5S5K - chains B and F of the 6 polymer chains in the assembly; structure by X-ray diffraction, 2.41 A resolution.

Chain B:
Name: Tubulin beta-2B chain
Source organism: Bos taurus
UniProt: Q6B856 (TBB2B_BOVIN); the author numbering skips numbers that UniProt does not, so the offset changes along the chain: 1-42 = UniProt 1-42; 45-360 = UniProt 43-358; 369-455 = UniProt 359-445
Chain sequence (445 residues; row label = number of the first residue in the row; note: 10 numbers in that range are skipped by the numbering (no residue carries them; nothing is unmodelled there)):
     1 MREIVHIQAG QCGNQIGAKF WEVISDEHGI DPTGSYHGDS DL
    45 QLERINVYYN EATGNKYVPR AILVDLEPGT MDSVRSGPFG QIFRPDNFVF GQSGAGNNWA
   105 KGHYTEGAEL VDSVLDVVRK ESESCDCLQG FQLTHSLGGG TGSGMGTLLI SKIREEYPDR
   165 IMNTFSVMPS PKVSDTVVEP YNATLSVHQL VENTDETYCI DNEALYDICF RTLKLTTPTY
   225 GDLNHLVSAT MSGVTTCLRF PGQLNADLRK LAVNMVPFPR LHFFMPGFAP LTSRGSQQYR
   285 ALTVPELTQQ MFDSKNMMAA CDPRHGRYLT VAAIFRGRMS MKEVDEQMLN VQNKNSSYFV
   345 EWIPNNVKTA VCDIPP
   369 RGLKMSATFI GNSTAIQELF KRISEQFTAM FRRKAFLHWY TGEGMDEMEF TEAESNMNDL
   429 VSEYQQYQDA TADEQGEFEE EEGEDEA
Disordered / not traced: 279-280, 438-455
Curated features (UniProtKB/Swiss-Prot):
  - motif: Met1 to Ile4 (MREI motif)
  - binding site (GTP): Gln11, Glu71, Ser140, Gly144, Thr145, Gly146, Asn206, Asn228
  - binding site (Mg(2+)): Glu71
  - modified residue: Ser40 (Phosphoserine), Thr57 (Phosphothreonine), Lys60 (N6-acetyllysine), Ser174 (Phosphoserine), Thr287 (Phosphothreonine), Thr292 (Phosphothreonine), Arg320 (Omega-N-methylarginine), Glu448 (5-glutamyl polyglutamate)
  - cross-link (Glycyl lysine isopeptide (Lys-Gly)): Lys60 (interchain with G-Cter in ubiquitin), Lys326 (interchain with G-Cter in ubiquitin)
Bound ions: Mg2+: Gln11 (together with GDP); Ca2+: Glu113 (shared with 1 residue of chain C)
Residues lining bound ligands:
  - GDP (guanosine-5'-diphosphate): Gly10, Gln11, Cys12, Gln15, Ile16, Asp69, Ala99, Asn101, Ser140, Gly142, Gly143, Gly144, Thr145, Gly146, Ser147, Val171, Pro173, Val177, Asp179, Glu183, Asn206, Leu209, Tyr224, Leu227, Asn228
  - S6V (1-[2-(2-oxidanylidenepyrrolidin-1-yl)ethyl]-3-phenyl-urea): Gly100, Lys105, Trp407

Chain F:
Name: Tubulin-Tyrosine Ligase
Source organism: Gallus gallus
UniProt: E1BQ43 (E1BQ43_CHICK); residues 1-378 here = UniProt positions 1-378
Chain sequence (384 residues; row label = number of the first residue in the row):
     1 MYTFVVRDEN SSVYAEVSRL LLATGQWKRL RKDNPRFNLM LGERNRLPFG RLGHEPGLVQ
    61 LVNYYRGADK LCRKASLVKL IKTSPELSES CTWFPESYVI YPTNLKTPVA PAQNGIRHLI
   121 NNTRTDEREV FLAAYNRRRE GREGNVWIAK SSAGAKGEGI LISSEASELL DFIDEQGQVH
   181 VIQKYLEKPL LLEPGHRKFD IRSWVLVDHL YNIYLYREGV LRTSSEPYNS ANFQDKTCHL
   241 TNHCIQKEYS KNYGRYEEGN EMFFEEFNQY LMDALNTTLE NSILLQIKHI IRSCLMCIEP
   301 AISTKHLHYQ SFQLFGFDFM VDEELKVWLI EVNGAPACAQ KLYAELCQGI VDVAISSVFP
   361 LADTGQKTSQ PTSIFIKLHH HHHH
Disordered / not traced: 106-124, 156-158, 363-370, 383-384
Differences from the reference sequence: expression tag (379-384)
Bound ions: Mg2+: Glu331, Asn333 (together with AMP-PCP)
Residues lining bound ligands: AMP-PCP (ACP; phosphomethylphosphonic acid adenylate ester): Lys74, Ile148, Lys150, Ala155, Gln183, Lys184, Tyr185, Leu186, Lys198, Asp200, Arg202, Arg222, His239, Leu240, Thr241, Asn242, Asp318, Met320, Ile330, Glu331, Asn333

Interface between chain B and chain F:
Residue-residue contacts - 13 pairs, chain B then chain F:
  Arg311(B) - Arg31(F)
  Leu333(B) - Pro56(F)
  Leu333(B) - Gly57(F)
  Gln336(B) - Arg36(F)  hydrogen bond
  Asn337(B) - Thr3(F)
  Asn337(B) - Arg36(F)  hydrogen bond
  Asn337(B) - Leu58(F)
  Lys338(B) - Met1(F)
  Ser340(B) - Leu30(F)
  Ser340(B) - Asn34(F)  hydrogen bond
  Ser341(B) - Arg31(F)
  Glu345(B) - Arg31(F)  salt bridge
  Asn349(B) - Arg36(F)
Also at the interface, not in a pair above, chain F (11 interface residues in all): Lys28, Glu55

In short:
The interface between chain B and chain F involves 9 residues on one side and 11 on the other; the contacts
include 3 hydrogen bonds and 1 salt bridge. Polar pairs include Glu345(B)-Arg31(F), Gln336(B)-Arg36(F) and
Asn337(B)-Arg36(F). Ligands of chain B: GDP and compound S6V.
Here chain B is Tubulin beta-2B chain (Bos taurus) and chain F is Tubulin-Tyrosine Ligase (Gallus gallus).
Entry 5S5K (Tubulin-Z2472938267-complex) was determined by X-ray diffraction, deposited together with 5S4L,
5S4M, 5S4N, 5S4O, 5S4P, 5S4Q and 52 further entries.
